6YJ4 - chains G and Q of the 42 polymer chains in the assembly; structure by electron microscopy, 2.70 A resolution.

Chain G:
Name: Subunit NUAM of NADH:Ubiquinone Oxidoreductase (Complex I)
From: Yarrowia lipolytica
Notes: EC 1.6.99.3
UniProt: Q9UUU3 (Q9UUU3_YARLL); residues 1-728 here = UniProt positions 1-728
Chain sequence (728 residues; row label = number of the first residue in the row):
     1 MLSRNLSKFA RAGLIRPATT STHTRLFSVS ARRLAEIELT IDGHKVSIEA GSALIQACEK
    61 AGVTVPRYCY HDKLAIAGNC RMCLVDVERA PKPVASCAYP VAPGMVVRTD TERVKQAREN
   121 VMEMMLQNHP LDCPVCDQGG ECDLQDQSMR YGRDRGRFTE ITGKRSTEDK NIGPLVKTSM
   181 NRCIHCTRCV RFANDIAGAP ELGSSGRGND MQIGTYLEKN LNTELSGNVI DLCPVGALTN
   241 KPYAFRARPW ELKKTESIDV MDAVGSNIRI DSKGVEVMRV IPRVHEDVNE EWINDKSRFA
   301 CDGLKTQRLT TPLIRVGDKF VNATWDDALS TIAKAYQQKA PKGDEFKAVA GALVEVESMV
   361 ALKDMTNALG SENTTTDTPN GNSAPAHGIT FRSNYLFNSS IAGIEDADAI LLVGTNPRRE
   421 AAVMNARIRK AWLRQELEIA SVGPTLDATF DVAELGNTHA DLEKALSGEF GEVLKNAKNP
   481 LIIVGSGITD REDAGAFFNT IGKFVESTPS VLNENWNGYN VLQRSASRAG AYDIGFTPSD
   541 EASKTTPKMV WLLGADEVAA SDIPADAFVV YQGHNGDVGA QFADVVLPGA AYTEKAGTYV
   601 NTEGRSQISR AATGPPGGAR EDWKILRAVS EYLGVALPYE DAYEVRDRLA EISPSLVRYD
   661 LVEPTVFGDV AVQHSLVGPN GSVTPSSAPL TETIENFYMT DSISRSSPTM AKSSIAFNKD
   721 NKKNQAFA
Unresolved in the structure: 1-34
Ion coordination: 2Fe-2S cluster Fe: Cys69, Cys80, Cys83, Cys97; 4Fe-4S cluster Fe site 1: His129, Cys133, Cys136, Cys142; 4Fe-4S cluster Fe site 2: Cys183, Cys186, Cys189, Cys233
Ligand contacts:
  - 2Fe-2S cluster (FES): Arg67, Tyr68, Cys69, Tyr70, Ala77, Gly78, Asn79, Cys80, Arg81, Met82, Cys83, Ala95, Cys97
  - 4Fe-4S cluster (SF4), molecule 1: His129, Pro130, Asp132, Cys133, Cys136, Gln138, Gly139, Cys142, Leu144, Gln145, Arg182, Val235, Gly236
  - 4Fe-4S cluster (SF4), molecule 2: Met180, Cys183, Ile184, His185, Cys186, Thr187, Arg188, Cys189, Ile213, Cys233, Pro234, Val235, Ala237, Leu238

Chain Q:
Name: Subunit NUYM of NADH:Ubiquinone Oxidoreductase (Complex I)
From: Yarrowia lipolytica
UniProt: A0A1D8N7X0 (A0A1D8N7X0_YARLL); residue numbers follow UniProt; this construct covers 1-161
Chain sequence (161 residues; each row starts with the number of its first residue):
     1 MLSRSLRQLS QPSVRSFATS ARLLQKKDVP EVGVNLDNVP AHEIVSGAPA ELSRNRVVRI
    61 YQQAKPATQS GEYGTFAWRL DWDIVDVANR WENDLIGWQS SGDYMQATQM KFTSKESAIK
   121 FANKQGWDFY IQEPHHRKFR VKQYANNFVH SYGKLKHIRT K
Unresolved in the structure: 1-36

How chain G and chain Q interact:
Residue-residue contacts - 78 pairs, chain G then chain Q:
  Gly51(G) - Val141(Q)
  Gly51(G) - Lys142(Q)
  Gly51(G) - Gln143(Q)
  Ser52(G) - Phe139(Q)
  Ser52(G) - Val141(Q)
  Ala53(G) - Lys142(Q)
  Gln56(G) - Phe139(Q)
  Gln56(G) - Arg140(Q)  hydrogen bond (side chain-backbone)
  Gln56(G) - Lys142(Q)
  Arg67(G) - Ser70(Q)
  Tyr70(G) - Lys142(Q)
  His71(G) - Arg137(Q)  hydrogen bond
  His71(G) - Lys142(Q)
  Asp72(G) - Lys138(Q)
  Asp72(G) - Lys142(Q)  hydrogen bond (backbone-side chain)
  Leu74(G) - Lys142(Q)  hydrogen bond (backbone-side chain)
  Ala75(G) - Asn147(Q)
  Ile76(G) - Lys142(Q)
  Ile76(G) - Gln143(Q)
  Ile76(G) - Tyr144(Q)
  Ile76(G) - Asn147(Q)  hydrogen bond (backbone-side chain)
  Gln138(G) - Thr68(Q)
  Glu141(G) - Thr68(Q)  hydrogen bond
  Glu141(G) - Gln69(Q)
  Cys142(G) - Gln69(Q)
  Asp143(G) - Gln69(Q)
  Asp143(G) - Ser70(Q)  hydrogen bond (side chain-backbone)
  Asp146(G) - Gln69(Q)  hydrogen bond
  Arg188(G) - Ser70(Q)
  Val190(G) - Thr160(Q)
  Asn194(G) - His157(Q)
  Asn194(G) - Ile158(Q)  hydrogen bond (side chain-backbone)
  Asn194(G) - Arg159(Q)
  Asn194(G) - Thr160(Q)
  Asp195(G) - His157(Q)  salt bridge
  Asp195(G) - Arg159(Q)  salt bridge
  Asp231(G) - Ala67(Q)
  Lys253(G) - Ile84(Q)
  Glu256(G) - Gln62(Q)
  Glu256(G) - Gln63(Q)
  Glu256(G) - Ala64(Q)  hydrogen bond (side chain-backbone)
  Glu256(G) - Gln132(Q)  hydrogen bond
  Asn267(G) - His135(Q)
  Arg269(G) - Pro66(Q)
  Lys273(G) - Gln99(Q)  hydrogen bond (backbone-side chain)
  Gly274(G) - Arg90(Q)
  Gly274(G) - Gln99(Q)
  Val275(G) - Arg90(Q)
  Val275(G) - Gln99(Q)  hydrogen bond (backbone-side chain)
  Pro282(G) - Ala67(Q)  hydrophobic
  Arg283(G) - Ala64(Q)
  Val284(G) - His135(Q)
  Val284(G) - Arg137(Q)
  His285(G) - His135(Q)  hydrogen bond
  Glu286(G) - His136(Q)
  Glu286(G) - Arg137(Q)
  Glu286(G) - Lys138(Q)
  Glu291(G) - Arg137(Q)  salt bridge
  Glu405(G) - Lys138(Q)  salt bridge
  Trp432(G) - Lys156(Q)  hydrogen bond (backbone-side chain)
  Leu433(G) - His157(Q)
  Arg434(G) - Arg140(Q)
  Gln435(G) - Lys156(Q)  hydrogen bond (backbone-side chain)
  Ile608(G) - Tyr130(Q)
  Ser609(G) - Arg59(Q)
  Arg610(G) - Arg59(Q)
  Arg610(G) - Asp81(Q)
  Arg610(G) - Trp82(Q)
  Arg610(G) - Asp83(Q)  salt bridge
  Ala611(G) - Ile84(Q)
  Ala612(G) - Ile84(Q)
  Thr613(G) - Ile84(Q)
  Pro615(G) - Asp86(Q)
  Glu621(G) - Asp86(Q)
  Tyr643(G) - Val57(Q)
  Tyr643(G) - Asp128(Q)
  Tyr659(G) - Tyr130(Q)
  Asp660(G) - His135(Q)  salt bridge
Interface residues without a listed pair, chain G (64 interface residues in all): Ile48, Glu49, Ala50, Lys73, Ala98, Gly140, Arg191, Ser204, Lys254, Arg279, Ile281, Arg429, Glu594, Gly614
Interface residues without a listed pair, chain Q (45 interface residues in all): Asn55, Arg56, Tyr61, Lys65, Gly71, Asn89, Trp91, Glu92, Lys161

Summary:
64 residues of chain G face 45 of chain Q across their interface, with 16 hydrogen bonds and 6 salt bridges.
Among the polar pairs are Asp195(G)-His157(Q), Asp195(G)-Arg159(Q) and Glu291(G)-Arg137(Q). Bound to chain G:
4Fe-4S cluster and 2Fe-2S cluster.
Chain G is Subunit NUAM of NADH:Ubiquinone Oxidoreductase (Complex I) and chain Q is Subunit NUYM of
NADH:Ubiquinone Oxidoreductase (Complex I), both from Yarrowia lipolytica; the structure, Structure of
Yarrowia lipolytica complex I at 2.7 A, was determined by electron microscopy.
